8S6B - chain A; structure by electron microscopy, 2.06 A resolution.

# Chain A
Name: 3-hydroxy-3-methylglutaryl-coenzyme A reductase
From: Homo sapiens
Notes: EC 1.1.1.34
Reference sequence: P04035 (HMDH_HUMAN); residues 439-861 here = UniProt positions 439-861
Sequence (423 residues; row label = number of the first residue in the row):
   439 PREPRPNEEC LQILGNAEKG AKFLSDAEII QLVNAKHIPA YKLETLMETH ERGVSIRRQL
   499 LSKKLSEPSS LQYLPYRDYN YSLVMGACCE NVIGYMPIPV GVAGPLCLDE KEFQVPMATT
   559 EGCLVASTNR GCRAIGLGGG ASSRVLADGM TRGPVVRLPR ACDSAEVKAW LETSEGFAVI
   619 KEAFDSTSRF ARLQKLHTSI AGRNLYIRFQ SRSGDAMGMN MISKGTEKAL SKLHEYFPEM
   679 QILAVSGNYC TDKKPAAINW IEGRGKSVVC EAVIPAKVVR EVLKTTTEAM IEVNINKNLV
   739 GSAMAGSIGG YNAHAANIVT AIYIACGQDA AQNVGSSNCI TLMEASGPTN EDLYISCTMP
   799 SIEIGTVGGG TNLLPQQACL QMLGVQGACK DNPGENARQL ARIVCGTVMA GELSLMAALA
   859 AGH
What the authors report for this chain:
  - conformationally variable residues (order/disorder transition): Pro439 to Thr487

# In short
The paper reports conformational variability at Pro439.
Chain A is 3-hydroxy-3-methylglutaryl-coenzyme A reductase (Homo sapiens); the structure, CryoEM structure of
Apo form of catalytic domain of human HMG-CoA reductase, was determined by electron microscopy together with
8PKN from the same study.
